Entry 6UEN (electron microscopy, 3.67 A resolution); this record covers chains B and D of the 5 polymer chains in the assembly.

== Chain B (and D) ==
Name: the phosphoprotein (P) of human respiratory syncytial virus
Organism: Human respiratory syncytial virus
Notes: chain D of this document is another copy of the same molecule, construct and numbering; everything in this record applies to it too
UniProtKB: G3C7Q7 (G3C7Q7_HRSV); numbering as in UniProt (aligned over 1-241)
Sequence (241 residues; each row starts with the number of its first residue):
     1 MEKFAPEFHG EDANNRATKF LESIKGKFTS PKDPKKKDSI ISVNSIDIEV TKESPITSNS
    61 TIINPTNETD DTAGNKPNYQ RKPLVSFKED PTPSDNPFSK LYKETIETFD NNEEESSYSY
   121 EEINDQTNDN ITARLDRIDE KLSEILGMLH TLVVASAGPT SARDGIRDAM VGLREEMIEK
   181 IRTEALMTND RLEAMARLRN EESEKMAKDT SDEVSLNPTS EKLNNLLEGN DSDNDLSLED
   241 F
Not modelled in the structure: 1-127, 188-241 (chain D: 1-127, 203-241)

== Chain B / chain D interface ==
Pairs across the interface (9; chain B residue first):
  Ala169(B) - Met177(D)  hydrophobic
  Ala169(B) - Ile181(D)
  Leu173(B) - Thr188(D)
  Glu175(B) - Thr188(D)
  Ile178(B) - Thr188(D)
  Ile178(B) - Asn189(D)
  Glu179(B) - Leu192(D)
  Arg182(B) - Leu192(D)
  Arg182(B) - Glu193(D)  salt bridge
Other interface residues (no listed pair), chain B (8 interface residues in all): Met170, Arg174
Other interface residues (no listed pair), chain D (7 interface residues in all): Ala185

== Overview ==
Chain B and chain D form an interface of 8 and 7 residues respectively, with 1 salt bridge. The salt-bridged
pair is Arg182(B)-Glu193(D).
Both chains are the phosphoprotein (P) of human respiratory syncytial virus (Human respiratory syncytial
virus). Entry 6UEN (Cryo-EM structure of the respiratory syncytial virus RNA polymerase) was determined by
electron microscopy.
